PDB entry 2DGK | X-ray diffraction, 1.90 A resolution | chains E and F of the 6 polymer chains in the assembly

Chain E (and F):
Molecule: Glutamate decarboxylase beta
Organism: Escherichia coli
Notes: EC 4.1.1.15; fragment: GadBD1-14; engineered mutation(s): deletion of 14 N-terminal residues; chain F of this document is another copy of the same molecule, construct and numbering; everything in this record applies to it too
Reference sequence: P69910 (DCEB_ECOLI); numbering as in UniProt (aligned over 15-466)
Amino-acid sequence (452 residues; row label = number of the first residue in the row):
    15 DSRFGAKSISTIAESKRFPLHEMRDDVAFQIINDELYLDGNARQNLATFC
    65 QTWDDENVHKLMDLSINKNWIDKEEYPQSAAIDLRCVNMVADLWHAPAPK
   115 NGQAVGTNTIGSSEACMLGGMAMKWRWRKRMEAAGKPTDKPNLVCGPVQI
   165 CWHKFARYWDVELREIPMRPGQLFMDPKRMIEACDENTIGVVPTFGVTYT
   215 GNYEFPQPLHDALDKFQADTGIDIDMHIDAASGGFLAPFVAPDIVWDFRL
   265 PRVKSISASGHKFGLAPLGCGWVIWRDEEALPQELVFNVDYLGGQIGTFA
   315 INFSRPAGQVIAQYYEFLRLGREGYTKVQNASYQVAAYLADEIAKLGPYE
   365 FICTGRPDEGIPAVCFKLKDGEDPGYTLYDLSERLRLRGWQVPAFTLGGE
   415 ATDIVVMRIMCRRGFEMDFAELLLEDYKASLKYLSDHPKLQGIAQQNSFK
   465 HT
Disordered / not traced: 15-28
UniProt features mapped onto this chain:
  - binding site (substrate): Thr62, Asn83
  - binding site (pyridoxal 5'-phosphate): Ser126, Ser127, Thr212, His275
  - modified residue: Lys276 (N6-(pyridoxal phosphate)lysine), Lys446 (N6-acetyllysine), Lys453 (N6-acetyllysine), Lys464 (N6-acetyllysine)
  - mutagenesis: Lys276 (K276A: Strongly reduces pyridoxal phosphate binding and increases stability of the polypeptide; K276H: Abolishes pyridoxal phosphate binding)
Covalently attached groups: pyridoxal phosphate (PLP) linked to Lys276, His465
Ligand contacts: pyridoxal phosphate (PLP): Gly125, Ser126, Ser127, Gln163, Cys165, Thr208, Gly210, Thr212, Asp243, Ala245, Ser273, His275
What the authors report for this chain:
  - binding site for pyridoxal phosphate: Lys276, His465

How chain E and chain F interact:
Residue-residue contacts (257):
  Ser29(E) - Arg99(F)
  Lys30(E) - Asn102(F)
  Lys30(E) - Met103(F)
  Lys30(E) - Gly116(F)  hydrogen bond (side chain-backbone)
  Arg31(E) - Met103(F)
  Arg31(E) - Asp106(F)  salt bridge
  Phe32(E) - Met103(F)
  Phe32(E) - Asp106(F)  hydrogen bond (backbone-side chain)
  Phe32(E) - Phe253(F)  hydrophobic
  Phe32(E) - Phe331(F)  hydrophobic
  Phe32(E) - Gly335(F)
  Phe32(E) - Arg336(F)
  Phe32(E) - Tyr339(F)  hydrophobic
  Pro33(E) - Met103(F)
  Pro33(E) - Phe331(F)
  Pro33(E) - Gly335(F)
  Pro33(E) - Arg336(F)  hydrogen bond (backbone-backbone)
  Leu34(E) - Arg336(F)  hydrogen bond (backbone-backbone)
  Leu34(E) - Glu337(F)  hydrogen bond (backbone-backbone)
  His35(E) - Leu334(F)
  His35(E) - Gly335(F)
  His35(E) - Glu337(F)  salt bridge
  Glu36(E) - Arg333(F)  salt bridge
  Glu36(E) - Leu334(F)  hydrogen bond (backbone-backbone)
  Glu36(E) - Glu337(F)  hydrogen bond (backbone-side chain)
  Glu36(E) - Gly338(F)
  Glu36(E) - Lys341(F)  salt bridge
  Met37(E) - Leu332(F)
  Met37(E) - Arg333(F)  hydrogen bond (backbone-backbone)
  Asp39(E) - Asn71(F)  hydrogen bond (backbone-side chain)
  Asp39(E) - Tyr329(F)
  Asp39(E) - Arg333(F)  salt bridge
  Asp40(E) - Asn71(F)
  Ala42(E) - Tyr329(F)  hydrophobic
  Ala42(E) - Arg333(F)
  Phe43(E) - Asn71(F)
  Phe43(E) - Lys74(F)
  Phe43(E) - Leu75(F)  hydrophobic
  Phe43(E) - Tyr329(F)
  Ile46(E) - Leu75(F)  hydrophobic
  Ile46(E) - Ile325(F)  hydrophobic
  Ile46(E) - Tyr328(F)  hydrophobic
  Ile46(E) - Tyr329(F)  hydrophobic
  Ile46(E) - Leu332(F)  hydrophobic
  Asn47(E) - Leu78(F)
  Glu49(E) - Gln92(F)  hydrogen bond
  Glu49(E) - Ile96(F)
  Glu49(E) - Arg99(F)  salt bridge
  Leu50(E) - Lys82(F)
  Leu50(E) - Ile96(F)  hydrophobic
  Leu50(E) - Ile325(F)  hydrophobic
  Leu52(E) - Pro91(F)
  Leu52(E) - Gln92(F)
  Asp53(E) - Lys82(F)  salt bridge
  Asp53(E) - Glu89(F)
  Asp53(E) - Tyr90(F)
  Asp53(E) - Pro91(F)
  Asp53(E) - Gln92(F)  hydrogen bond (side chain-backbone)
  Asp53(E) - Ser93(F)  hydrogen bond
  Gly54(E) - Glu89(F)  hydrogen bond (backbone-backbone)
  Gly54(E) - Tyr90(F)
  Asn55(E) - Glu89(F)
  Ala56(E) - Glu89(F)  hydrogen bond (backbone-side chain)
  Ala56(E) - Tyr90(F)
  Asn59(E) - Glu89(F)  hydrogen bond
  Cys64(E) - Ser318(F)  hydrogen bond
  Gln65(E) - Asn81(F)
  Thr66(E) - Asn81(F)
  Asp68(E) - Asn81(F)  hydrogen bond
  Asn71(E) - Asp39(F)
  Asn71(E) - Asp40(F)  hydrogen bond
  Asn71(E) - Phe43(F)
  Val72(E) - Ile80(F)  hydrophobic
  His73(E) - Asp77(F)  salt bridge
  His73(E) - Ile80(F)
  Lys74(E) - Phe43(F)
  Leu75(E) - Phe43(F)  hydrophobic
  Leu75(E) - Ile46(F)  hydrophobic
  Met76(E) - Ile80(F)  hydrophobic
  Asp77(E) - His73(F)  salt bridge
  Leu78(E) - Asn47(F)
  Ile80(E) - Val72(F)  hydrophobic
  Ile80(E) - His73(F)
  Ile80(E) - Met76(F)  hydrophobic
  Ile80(E) - Pro281(F)  hydrophobic
  Ile80(E) - Leu282(F)
  Asn81(E) - Gln65(F)
  Asn81(E) - Thr66(F)
  Asn81(E) - Trp67(F)
  Asn81(E) - Asp68(F)  hydrogen bond
  Asn81(E) - Leu282(F)
  Lys82(E) - Leu50(F)
  Lys82(E) - Asp53(F)  salt bridge
  Lys82(E) - Leu282(F)
  Asn83(E) - Leu282(F)
  Asp86(E) - Phe463(F)
  Glu88(E) - Gln405(F)
  Glu88(E) - Ser462(F)
  Glu88(E) - Phe463(F)  hydrogen bond (side chain-backbone)
  Glu89(E) - Asp53(F)
  Glu89(E) - Gly54(F)  hydrogen bond (backbone-backbone)
  Glu89(E) - Asn55(F)
  Glu89(E) - Ala56(F)  hydrogen bond (side chain-backbone)
  Glu89(E) - Asn59(F)  hydrogen bond
  Tyr90(E) - Asp53(F)
  Tyr90(E) - Gly54(F)
  Tyr90(E) - Ala56(F)
  Pro91(E) - Leu52(F)
  Pro91(E) - Asp53(F)
  Gln92(E) - Glu49(F)  hydrogen bond
  Gln92(E) - Leu52(F)
  Gln92(E) - Asp53(F)  hydrogen bond (backbone-side chain)
  Ser93(E) - Asp53(F)  hydrogen bond
  Ile96(E) - Glu49(F)
  Ile96(E) - Leu50(F)  hydrophobic
  Arg99(E) - Glu49(F)  salt bridge
  Asn102(E) - Lys30(F)
  Met103(E) - Lys30(F)
  Met103(E) - Arg31(F)
  Met103(E) - Phe32(F)
  Met103(E) - Pro33(F)
  Asp106(E) - Arg31(F)  salt bridge
  Asp106(E) - Phe32(F)  hydrogen bond (side chain-backbone)
  Gly116(E) - Lys30(F)  hydrogen bond (backbone-side chain)
  Ile124(E) - Ile124(F)  hydrophobic
  Ile124(E) - Asn316(F)
  Ile124(E) - Arg319(F)
  Ser127(E) - Ile315(F)
  Ser127(E) - Phe317(F)
  Glu128(E) - Asn316(F)
  Met131(E) - Ile315(F)
  Met135(E) - Tyr172(F)  hydrophobic
  Lys138(E) - Asp174(F)  salt bridge
  Trp139(E) - Arg171(F)
  Trp139(E) - Tyr172(F)
  Trp139(E) - Asp174(F)
  Arg142(E) - Asp174(F)  salt bridge
  Gln163(E) - Phe317(F)
  Ile164(E) - Phe301(F)  hydrophobic
  Ile164(E) - Phe317(F)  hydrophobic
  His167(E) - Phe301(F)
  Lys168(E) - Phe301(F)
  Lys168(E) - Ala314(F)  hydrogen bond (side chain-backbone)
  Lys168(E) - Asn316(F)  hydrogen bond (side chain-backbone)
  Arg171(E) - Trp139(F)
  Arg171(E) - Glu298(F)  hydrogen bond (side chain-backbone)
  Arg171(E) - Phe301(F)
  Tyr172(E) - Met135(F)  hydrophobic
  Tyr172(E) - Trp173(F)  hydrogen bond (backbone-side chain)
  Tyr172(E) - Leu299(F)  hydrogen bond (side chain-backbone)
  Tyr172(E) - Phe301(F)
  Tyr172(E) - Phe313(F)
  Trp173(E) - Tyr172(F)  hydrogen bond (side chain-backbone)
  Trp173(E) - Trp173(F)  hydrophobic
  Asp174(E) - Lys138(F)  salt bridge
  Asp174(E) - Trp139(F)
  Asp174(E) - Arg142(F)  salt bridge
  Phe253(E) - Phe32(F)  hydrophobic
  His275(E) - Ser318(F)
  Pro281(E) - Ile80(F)  hydrophobic
  Leu282(E) - Ile80(F)
  Leu282(E) - Asn81(F)
  Leu282(E) - Lys82(F)
  Leu282(E) - Asn83(F)
  Leu282(E) - Arg319(F)
  Leu282(E) - Pro320(F)
  Gly283(E) - Pro320(F)
  Glu298(E) - Arg171(F)  hydrogen bond (backbone-side chain)
  Leu299(E) - Tyr172(F)  hydrogen bond (backbone-side chain)
  Phe301(E) - Ile164(F)  hydrophobic
  Phe301(E) - His167(F)
  Phe301(E) - Lys168(F)
  Phe301(E) - Arg171(F)
  Phe301(E) - Tyr172(F)
  Asn302(E) - Ile164(F)
  Val303(E) - Phe463(F)  hydrophobic
  Val303(E) - Thr466(F)
  Asp304(E) - Ser462(F)
  Asp304(E) - Phe463(F)
  Asp304(E) - Lys464(F)  salt bridge
  Tyr305(E) - Gln460(F)
  Tyr305(E) - Asn461(F)
  Tyr305(E) - Phe463(F)  hydrophobic
  Leu306(E) - Arg400(F)
  Leu306(E) - Gln405(F)
  Leu306(E) - Gln460(F)
  Leu306(E) - Asn461(F)
  Leu306(E) - Ser462(F)
  Phe313(E) - Tyr172(F)
  Ala314(E) - Lys168(F)  hydrogen bond (backbone-side chain)
  Ile315(E) - Ser127(F)
  Ile315(E) - Met131(F)
  Ile315(E) - Ile315(F)  hydrophobic
  Asn316(E) - Ile124(F)
  Asn316(E) - Glu128(F)
  Asn316(E) - Lys168(F)
  Asn316(E) - Asn316(F)
  Phe317(E) - Ser127(F)
  Phe317(E) - Gln163(F)
  Phe317(E) - Ile164(F)  hydrophobic
  Phe317(E) - His465(F)
  Ser318(E) - Cys64(F)  hydrogen bond
  Ser318(E) - His275(F)
  Ser318(E) - His465(F)
  Arg319(E) - Ile124(F)
  Arg319(E) - Leu282(F)
  Pro320(E) - Leu282(F)
  Pro320(E) - Gly283(F)
  Pro320(E) - Gln323(F)
  Gln323(E) - Pro320(F)
  Ile325(E) - Ile46(F)  hydrophobic
  Ile325(E) - Leu50(F)  hydrophobic
  Tyr328(E) - Ile46(F)  hydrophobic
  Tyr329(E) - Asp39(F)
  Tyr329(E) - Ala42(F)  hydrophobic
  Tyr329(E) - Phe43(F)
  Tyr329(E) - Ile46(F)  hydrophobic
  Phe331(E) - Phe32(F)  hydrophobic
  Phe331(E) - Pro33(F)
  Leu332(E) - Met37(F)  hydrophobic
  Leu332(E) - Ile46(F)  hydrophobic
  Arg333(E) - Glu36(F)  salt bridge
  Arg333(E) - Met37(F)  hydrogen bond (backbone-backbone)
  Arg333(E) - Asp39(F)  salt bridge
  Arg333(E) - Ala42(F)
  Leu334(E) - His35(F)
  Leu334(E) - Glu36(F)
  Gly335(E) - Phe32(F)
  Gly335(E) - Pro33(F)
  Gly335(E) - His35(F)
  Arg336(E) - Phe32(F)
  Arg336(E) - Pro33(F)  hydrogen bond (backbone-backbone)
  Arg336(E) - Leu34(F)  hydrogen bond (backbone-backbone)
  Glu337(E) - Leu34(F)  hydrogen bond (backbone-backbone)
  Glu337(E) - His35(F)  salt bridge
  Glu337(E) - Glu36(F)  hydrogen bond (side chain-backbone)
  Gly338(E) - Glu36(F)
  Tyr339(E) - Phe32(F)  hydrophobic
  Lys341(E) - Glu36(F)  salt bridge
  Arg400(E) - Leu306(F)
  Gln405(E) - Glu88(F)
  Gln405(E) - Leu306(F)
  Gln460(E) - Tyr305(F)  hydrogen bond (side chain-backbone)
  Gln460(E) - Leu306(F)
  Asn461(E) - Asp304(F)  hydrogen bond
  Asn461(E) - Tyr305(F)
  Asn461(E) - Leu306(F)
  Ser462(E) - Glu88(F)
  Ser462(E) - Asp304(F)
  Ser462(E) - Leu306(F)
  Phe463(E) - Asp86(F)
  Phe463(E) - Glu88(F)  hydrogen bond (backbone-side chain)
  Phe463(E) - Asp304(F)
  Phe463(E) - Tyr305(F)  hydrophobic
  Lys464(E) - Asp304(F)  salt bridge
  His465(E) - Phe317(F)
  His465(E) - Ser318(F)
Interface residues without a listed pair, chain E (119 interface residues in all): Arg38, Ile45, Trp67, Ile85, Leu107, Gln117, Thr312, Thr466
Interface residues without a listed pair, chain F (122 interface residues in all): Ser29, Arg38, Ile45, Arg57, Thr62, Asp69, Ile85, Leu107, Asn302, Val303, Gly308, Thr312

In short:
119 residues of chain E face 122 of chain F across their interface; the contacts include 46 hydrogen bonds and
22 salt bridges. Polar contacts include Arg31(E)-Asp106(F), His35(E)-Glu337(F) and Glu36(E)-Arg333(F).
Covalently linked pyridoxal phosphate: at His465(E). The paper reports a binding site for pyridoxal phosphate
at Lys276(E) and His465(E).
Both chains are Glutamate decarboxylase beta (Escherichia coli). Entry 2DGK (Crystal structure of an
N-terminal deletion mutant of Escherichia coli GadB in an autoinhibited state (aldamine)) was determined by
X-ray diffraction (same publication as 2DGL and 2DGM).
